Entry 8RKU (electron microscopy, 2.30 A resolution); this record covers chains I and J of the 16 polymer chains in the assembly.

[Chain I (and J)]
Molecule: ShTnsC
From: Scytonema hofmannii
Notes: chain J of this document is another copy of the same molecule, construct and numbering; everything in this record applies to it too
Reference sequence: A0A8J0PCL3 (A0A8J0PCL3_9CYAN); numbering as in UniProt (aligned over 2-276)
Sequence (276 residues; row label = number of the first residue in the row):
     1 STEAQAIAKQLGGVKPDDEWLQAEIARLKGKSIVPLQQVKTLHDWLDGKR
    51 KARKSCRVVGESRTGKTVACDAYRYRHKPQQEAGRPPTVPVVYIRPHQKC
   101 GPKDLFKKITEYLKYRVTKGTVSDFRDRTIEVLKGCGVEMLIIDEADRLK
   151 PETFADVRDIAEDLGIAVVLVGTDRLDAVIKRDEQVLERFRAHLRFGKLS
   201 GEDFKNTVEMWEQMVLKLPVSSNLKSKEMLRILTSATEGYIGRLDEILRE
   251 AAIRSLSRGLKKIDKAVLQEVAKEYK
Unresolved in the structure: 1-18, 276
Sequence notes: expression tag (1)
Ion coordination: Mg2+: Thr-67 (together with ATP)
Small-molecule neighbours:
  - ATP (adenosine-5'-triphosphate), molecule 1: Lys-31, Ser-32, Ile-33, Val-34, Leu-36, Val-39, Glu-61, Ser-62, Arg-63, Thr-64, Gly-65, Lys-66, Thr-67, Val-68, Glu-145, Thr-173, Trp-211, Ile-241, Gly-242, Asp-245
  - ATP, molecule 2: Glu-162, Gln-185, Arg-189

[How chain I and chain J interact]
Contacting residue pairs (44):
  Ile-25(I) / Lys-51(J)
  Lys-29(I) / Lys-51(J)
  Lys-29(I) / Arg-53(J)
  Glu-61(I) / Glu-184(J)
  Ser-62(I) / Glu-184(J)  hydrogen bond (backbone-side chain)
  Ser-62(I) / Gln-185(J)
  Ser-62(I) / Glu-188(J)
  Ser-62(I) / Arg-189(J)
  Arg-63(I) / Glu-162(J)  salt bridge
  Arg-63(I) / Glu-188(J)
  Arg-63(I) / Arg-189(J)
  Thr-67(I) / Glu-162(J)
  Arg-95(I) / Asp-159(J)  salt bridge
  Arg-95(I) / Glu-162(J)  salt bridge
  Arg-95(I) / Asp-163(J)  salt bridge
  His-97(I) / Arg-126(J)
  Gln-98(I) / Glu-152(J)
  Gln-98(I) / Ala-155(J)
  Lys-99(I) / Glu-152(J)
  Asp-104(I) / Ser-123(J)
  Glu-145(I) / Arg-158(J)  salt bridge
  Glu-145(I) / Gln-185(J)
  Arg-148(I) / Ala-155(J)
  Arg-148(I) / Arg-158(J)
  Arg-148(I) / Asp-159(J)  salt bridge
  Thr-173(I) / Glu-184(J)
  Arg-175(I) / Asp-183(J)  salt bridge
  Tyr-240(I) / Glu-188(J)
  Arg-243(I) / Glu-188(J)  salt bridge
  Arg-243(I) / Arg-191(J)
  Glu-246(I) / Lys-54(J)  hydrogen bond (backbone-side chain)
  Glu-250(I) / Lys-49(J)  salt bridge
  Glu-250(I) / Lys-54(J)  salt bridge
  Ile-253(I) / Lys-51(J)
  Ile-253(I) / Ala-52(J)  hydrophobic
  Arg-254(I) / Lys-49(J)
  Ser-257(I) / Lys-51(J)
  Glu-274(I) / Trp-45(J)  hydrogen bond
  Glu-274(I) / Lys-49(J)  salt bridge
  Glu-274(I) / Arg-191(J)
  Glu-274(I) / Ala-192(J)
  Glu-274(I) / His-193(J)  hydrogen bond (backbone-side chain)
  Tyr-275(I) / Lys-54(J)  hydrogen bond
  Tyr-275(I) / Arg-191(J)
Also at the interface, not in a pair above, chain I (27 interface residues in all): Asp-147, Ile-247, Val-271
Also at the interface, not in a pair above, chain J (23 interface residues in all): Arg-182

[In short]
27 residues of chain I and 23 residues of chain J are in contact; the contacts include 5 hydrogen bonds and 11
salt bridges. Among the polar pairs are Arg-63(I)/Glu-162(J), Arg-95(I)/Asp-159(J) and Arg-95(I)/Glu-162(J).
Bound to chain I: ATP.
Chain I and chain J are both ShTnsC (Scytonema hofmannii); the structure, Conformational Landscape of the Type
V-K CRISPR-associated TransposonIntegration Assembly CAST V-K TnsC domain local-refinement map, was determined
by electron microscopy (same publication as 8RDU, 8RKT, 8RKV, 8AXA and 8AXB).
